8PAB - chain AA; structure by X-ray diffraction, 1.80 A resolution.

== Chain AA ==
Name: Genome polyprotein
Organism: Atypical porcine pestivirus
UniProtKB: A0A1B1M0D5 (A0A1B1M0D5_9FLAV); residues 0-211 here correspond to UniProt positions 700-911 (UniProt number = residue number + 700)
Sequence (247 residues; numbered -2 to 244; the number before each row is that of its first residue; numbers below 1 keep their minus sign (Glu-2 is residue -2)):
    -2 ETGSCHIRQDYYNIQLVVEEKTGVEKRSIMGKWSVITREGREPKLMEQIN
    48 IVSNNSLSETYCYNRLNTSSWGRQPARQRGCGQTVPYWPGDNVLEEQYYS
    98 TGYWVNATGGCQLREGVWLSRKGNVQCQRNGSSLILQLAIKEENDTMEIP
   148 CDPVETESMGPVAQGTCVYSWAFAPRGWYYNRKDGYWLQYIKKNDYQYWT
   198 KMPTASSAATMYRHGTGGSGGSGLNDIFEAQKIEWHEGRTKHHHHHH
Disordered / not traced: -2 to -1, 137-142, 154-244
Sequence notes: expression tag (-2 to -1, 212-244)
Cystine bridges: Cys2-Cys59, Cys78-Cys108, Cys124-Cys148
Glycans and other covalent adducts: N-acetylglucosamine (NAG) linked to Asn64, Asn103, Asn127
Reported in the primary citation:
  - post-translational modification sites: Asn64, Asn103, Asn127

== Summary ==
N-acetylglucosamine is covalently linked to Asn64, Asn103 and Asn127. The paper reports modification sites
Asn64, Asn103 and Asn127.
Chain AA is Genome polyprotein (Atypical porcine pestivirus); the structure, Structures of the ectodomains of
Atypical porcine pestivirus solved by long wavelength sulphur SAD, was determined by X-ray diffraction
together with 8PAE and 8PAG from the same study.
